1NDF - chain A; structure by X-ray diffraction, 1.90 A resolution.

[Chain A]
Molecule: Carnitine Acetyltransferase
From: Mus musculus
Notes: EC 2.3.1.7
UniProtKB: P47934 (CACP_MOUSE); residue numbers follow UniProt; this construct covers 30-625
Amino-acid sequence (596 residues; row label = number of the first residue in the row):
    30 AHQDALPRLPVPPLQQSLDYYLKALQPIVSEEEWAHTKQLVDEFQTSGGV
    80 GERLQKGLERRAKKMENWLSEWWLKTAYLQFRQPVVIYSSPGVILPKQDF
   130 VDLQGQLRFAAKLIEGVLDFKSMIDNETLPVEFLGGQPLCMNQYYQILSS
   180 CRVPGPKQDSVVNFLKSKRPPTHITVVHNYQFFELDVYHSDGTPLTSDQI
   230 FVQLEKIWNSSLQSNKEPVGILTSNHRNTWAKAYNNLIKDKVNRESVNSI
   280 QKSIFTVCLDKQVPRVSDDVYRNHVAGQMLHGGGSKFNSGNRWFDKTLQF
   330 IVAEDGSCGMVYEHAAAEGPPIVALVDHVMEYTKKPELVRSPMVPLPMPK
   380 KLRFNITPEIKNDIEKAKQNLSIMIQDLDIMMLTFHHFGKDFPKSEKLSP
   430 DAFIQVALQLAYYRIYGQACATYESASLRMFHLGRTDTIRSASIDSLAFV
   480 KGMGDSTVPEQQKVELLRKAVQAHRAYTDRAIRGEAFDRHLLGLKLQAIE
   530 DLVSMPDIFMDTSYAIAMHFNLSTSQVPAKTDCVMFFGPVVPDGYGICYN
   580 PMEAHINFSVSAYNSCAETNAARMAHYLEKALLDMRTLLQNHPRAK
Residues lining bound ligands: carnitine (152): Trp-102, Tyr-107, His-343, Glu-347, Tyr-452, Ser-454, Thr-465, Arg-518, Ser-552, Thr-553, Ser-554, Phe-566, Val-569
UniProt features mapped onto this chain:
  - motif: Ala-624, Lys-625 (Microbody targeting signal)
  - active site: His-343 (Proton acceptor)
  - binding site (CoA): Lys-419, Lys-423 to Asp-430, Ser-456, Arg-504, Gln-555
  - binding site ((R)-carnitine): Tyr-452, Ser-454, Thr-465
  - modified residue: Lys-93 (N6-succinyllysine), Lys-261 (N6-acetyllysine), Lys-268 (N6-acetyllysine)
  - mutagenesis: Met-564 (M564A: Lowers activity towards short-chain fatty acids; M564G: Lowers activity towards short-chain fatty acids. Strong increase in activity towards medium chain fatty acids), Phe-565 (F565A: Increases activity towards short-chain fatty acids)
From the paper describing this entry:
  - binding site for carnitine: Trp-102, Tyr-107, His-343, Glu-347, Tyr-452, Ser-454, Thr-465, Arg-518, Ser-552, Phe-566, Val-569
  - conformationally variable residues (side-chain flip): Ser-454
  - specificity-determining residues: Met-564 (proposed by the authors, not directly observed)
  - catalytic residues: Ser-554 (proposed by the authors, not directly observed)

[In short]
Ligands of chain A: carnitine. Curated annotation (UniProt) lists active-site residue His-343, 12 CoA-binding
residues, 3 (R)-carnitine-binding residues and 2 mutagenesis sites. The paper reports the catalytic residue
Ser-554; a binding site for carnitine at Trp-102, Tyr-107 and His-343 among others.
Chain A is Carnitine Acetyltransferase (Mus musculus); the structure, Carnitine Acetyltransferase in Complex
with Carnitine, was determined by X-ray diffraction, deposited together with 1NDB and 1NDI.
